2OSC - chain A; structure by X-ray diffraction, 2.80 A resolution.

Chain A:
Molecule: Angiopoietin-1 receptor
Organism: Homo sapiens
Notes: EC 2.7.10.1; fragment: Tie-2 Kinase domain
UniProtKB: Q02763 (TIE2_HUMAN); numbering as in UniProt (aligned over 808-1124)
Chain sequence (317 residues; row label = number of the first residue in the row):
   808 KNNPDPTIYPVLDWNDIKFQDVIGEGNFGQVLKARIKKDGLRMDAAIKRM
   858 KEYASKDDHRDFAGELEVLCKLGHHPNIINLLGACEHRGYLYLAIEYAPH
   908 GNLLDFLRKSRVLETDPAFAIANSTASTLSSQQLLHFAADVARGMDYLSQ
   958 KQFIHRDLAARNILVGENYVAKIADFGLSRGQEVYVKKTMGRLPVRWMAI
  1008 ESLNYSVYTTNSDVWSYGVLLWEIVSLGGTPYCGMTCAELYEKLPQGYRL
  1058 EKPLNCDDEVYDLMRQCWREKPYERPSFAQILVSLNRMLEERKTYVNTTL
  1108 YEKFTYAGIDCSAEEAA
Not modelled in the structure: 808-836, 844-849, 859-862, 895-898, 986-996, 1117-1124
Swiss-Prot annotation at these positions:
  - active site: D964 (Proton acceptor)
  - binding site (ATP): I830 to V838, K855
  - modified residue (Phosphotyrosine): Y860, Y992, Y1102, Y1108
  - natural variant: R849 (R849W: In VMCM), P883 (P883A: In an ovarian serous carcinoma sample), Y897 (Y897C: In VMCM; Y897F: Found in a patient with multiple sporadic venous malformations; Y897H: Found in a patient with solitary sporadic venous malformations; Y897S: In VMCM), L914 (L914F: Found in patients with solitary and multiple sporadic venous malformations), R915 (R915C: Found in a patient with solitary sporadic venous malformations; R915H: In VMCM; R915L: Found in a patient with multiple sporadic venous malformations), S917 (S917I: Found in a patient with solitary sporadic venous malformations), R918 (R918C: In VMCM), V919 (V919L: In VMCM), A925 (A925S: In VMCM), K1100 (K1100N: In VMCM), A1124 (A1124V: In a renal clear cell carcinoma sample)
  - mutagenesis: K855 (K855R: Loss of kinase activity), Y1102 (Y1102F: Abolishes interaction with SHC1)
Ligand contacts: MUH (n-{4-methyl-3-[(3-pyrimidin-4-ylpyridin-2-yl)amino]phenyl}-3-(trifluoromethyl)benzamide): V838, A853, I854, K855, E872, V875, L876, L879, I886, L900, I902, E903, Y904, A905, L955, F960, H962, L971, I980, A981, D982, F983

Summary:
Bound to chain A: compound MUH. UniProt lists active-site residue D964, 10 ATP-binding residues and 2
mutagenesis sites.
Chain A is Angiopoietin-1 receptor (Homo sapiens); the structure, Synthesis, Structural Analysis, and SAR
Studies of Triazine Derivatives as Potent, Selective Tie-2 Inhibitors, was determined by X-ray diffraction
together with 2OO8 from the same study.
